Entry 6TM7 (X-ray diffraction, 3.00 A resolution); this record covers chain B.

== Chain B ==
Name: 14-3-3 protein sigma
Source organism: Homo sapiens
Reference sequence: P31947 (1433S_HUMAN); residues 1-248 here = UniProt positions 1-248
Sequence (276 residues; numbered -27 to 248; the number before each row is that of its first residue; numbers below 1 keep their minus sign (Met-27 is residue -27)):
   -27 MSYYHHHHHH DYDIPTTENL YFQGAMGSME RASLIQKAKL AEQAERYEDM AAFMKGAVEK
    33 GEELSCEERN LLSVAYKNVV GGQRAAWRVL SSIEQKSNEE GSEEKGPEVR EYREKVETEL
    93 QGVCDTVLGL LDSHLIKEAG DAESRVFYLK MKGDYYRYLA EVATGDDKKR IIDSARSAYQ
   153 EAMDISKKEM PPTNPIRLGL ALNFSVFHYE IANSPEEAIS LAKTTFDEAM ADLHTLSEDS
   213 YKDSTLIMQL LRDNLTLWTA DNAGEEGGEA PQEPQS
Disordered / not traced: -27 to -5, 72-76, 109-110, 208-213, 232-248
Construct notes: initiating methionine (-27); expression tag (-26 to 0)
Swiss-Prot annotation at these positions:
  - site (Interaction with phosphoserine on interacting protein): Arg56, Arg129
  - modified residue (Phosphoserine): Ser5, Ser74, Ser248
Residues lining bound ligands: pyridoxal phosphate (PLP): Lys49, Arg56, Arg129, Tyr130, Asn175

== Summary ==
Bound to chain B: pyridoxal phosphate.
Chain B is 14-3-3 protein sigma (Homo sapiens); the structure, Human 14-3-3 sigma isoform in complex with PLP,
was determined by X-ray diffraction together with 6TLF and 6TLG from the same study.
